7YSG - chains B and P of the 16 polymer chains in the assembly; structure by electron microscopy, 3.18 A resolution.

Chain B:
Protein: Immunoglobulin heavy constant mu
From: Homo sapiens
Reference sequence: P01871 (IGHM_HUMAN); residues 345-576 here correspond to UniProt positions 222-453 (UniProt number = residue number - 123)
Sequence (232 residues; row label = number of the first residue in the row):
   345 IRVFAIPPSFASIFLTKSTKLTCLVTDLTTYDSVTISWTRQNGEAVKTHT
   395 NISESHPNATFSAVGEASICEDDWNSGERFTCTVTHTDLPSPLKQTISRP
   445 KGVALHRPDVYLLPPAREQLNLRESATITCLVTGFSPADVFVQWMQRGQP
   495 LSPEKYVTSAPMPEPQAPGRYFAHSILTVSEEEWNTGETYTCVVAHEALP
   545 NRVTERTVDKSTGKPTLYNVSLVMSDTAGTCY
Unresolved in the structure: 573-576
UniProt features mapped onto this chain:
  - glycosylation (N-linked (GlcNAc...) asparagine): Asn-395, Asn-402
Disulfide bonds: Cys-367/Cys-426, Cys-474/Cys-536
Covalently attached groups: N-acetylglucosamine (NAG) linked to Asn-563

Chain P:
Protein: Secretory component
From: Homo sapiens
Reference sequence: P01833 (PIGR_HUMAN); residues 1-541 here correspond to UniProt positions 19-559 (UniProt number = residue number + 18)
Sequence (541 residues; row label = number of the first residue in the row):
     1 KSPIFGPEEVNSVEGNSVSITCYYPPTSVNRHTRKYWCRQGARGGCITLI
    51 SSEGYVSSKYAGRANLTNFPENGTFVVNIAQLSQDDSGRYKCGLGINSRG
   101 LSFDVSLEVSQGPGLLNDTKVYTVDLGRTVTINCPFKTENAQKRKSLYKQ
   151 IGLYPVLVIDSSGYVNPNYTGRIRLDIQGTGQLLFSVVINQLRLSDAGQY
   201 LCQAGDDSNSNKKNADLQVLKPEPELVYEDLRGSVTFHCALGPEVANVAK
   251 FLCRQSSGENCDVVVNTLGKRAPAFEGRILLNPQDKDGSFSVVITGLRKE
   301 DAGRYLCGAHSDGQLQEGSPIQAWQLFVNEESTIPRSPTVVKGVAGGSVA
   351 VLCPYNRKESKSIKYWCLWEGAQNGRCPLLVDSEGWVKAQYEGRLSLLEE
   401 PGNGTFTVILNQLTSRDAGFYWCLTNGDTLWRTTVEIKIIEGEPNLKVPG
   451 NVTAVLGETLKVPCHFPCKFSSYEKYWCKWNNTGCQALPSQDEGPSKAFV
   501 NCDENSRLVSLTLNLVTRADEGWYWCGVKQGHFYGETAAVY
Unresolved in the structure: 113-119, 177-184, 205-209, 452-461, 498-505, 514-521
UniProt features mapped onto this chain:
  - glycosylation (N-linked (GlcNAc...) asparagine): Asn-65, Asn-72, Asn-117, Asn-168, Asn-403, Asn-451 (complex), Asn-481
Disulfide bonds: Cys-22/Cys-92, Cys-38/Cys-46, Cys-134/Cys-202, Cys-239/Cys-307, Cys-253/Cys-261, Cys-353/Cys-423, Cys-367/Cys-377, Cys-464/Cys-526, Cys-478/Cys-485

Interface between chain B and chain P:
Contacting residue pairs - 11 pairs, chain B then chain P:
  Asn-465(B) with Ile-96(P)
  Leu-466(B) with Arg-34(P), hydrogen bond (backbone-side chain); Thr-48(P); Asn-97(P)
  Arg-467(B) with Thr-48(P), hydrogen bond (backbone-side chain); Asn-97(P)
  Glu-468(B) with Arg-34(P), salt bridge; Ser-51(P), hydrogen bond; Tyr-55(P), hydrogen bond (backbone-side chain)
  Ser-469(B) with Tyr-55(P)
  Ser-524(B) with Tyr-55(P)
Also at the interface, not in a pair above, chain B (7 interface residues in all): Glu-526
Also at the interface, not in a pair above, chain P (8 interface residues in all): Ile-47, Glu-53

Overview:
7 residues of chain B face 8 of chain P across their interface, with 4 hydrogen bonds and 1 salt bridge. Polar
contacts include Glu-468(B)/Arg-34(P), Leu-466(B)/Arg-34(P) and Arg-467(B)/Thr-48(P). N-acetylglucosamine is
covalently linked to Asn-563(B).
Here chain B is Immunoglobulin heavy constant mu and chain P is Secretory component, both from Homo sapiens.
Entry 7YSG (Cryo-EM structure of human FcmR bound to sIgM) was determined by electron microscopy (same
publication as 7YTC, 7YTD and 7YTE).
